PDB entry 4FJC | X-ray diffraction, 2.83 A resolution | chains B and D of the 8 polymer chains in the assembly

Chain B:
Protein: Protein SUS1
From: Saccharomyces cerevisiae
UniProt: Q6WNK7 (SUS1_YEAST); residues 1-96 here = UniProt positions 1-96
Sequence (96 residues; each row starts with the number of its first residue):
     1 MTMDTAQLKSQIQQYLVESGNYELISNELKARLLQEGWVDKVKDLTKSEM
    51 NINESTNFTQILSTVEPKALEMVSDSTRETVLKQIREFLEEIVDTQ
Unresolved in the structure: 1-4
Swiss-Prot annotation at these positions:
  - cross-link: Lys68 (Glycyl lysine isopeptide (Lys-Gly) (interchain with G-Cter in ubiquitin))
  - mutagenesis: Glu18 to Gly20 (In sus1-10; dissociates from TREX-2 while leaving its interaction with SAGA intact), Gly37 to Trp38 (In sus1-11; impairs binding to both TREX-2 and SAGA), Val73 to Asp75 (In sus1-12; dissociates from TREX-2 while leaving its interaction with SAGA intact)

Chain D:
Protein: SAGA-associated factor 73
From: Saccharomyces cerevisiae
UniProt: P53165 (SGF73_YEAST); residues 1-96 here = UniProt positions 1-96
Sequence (96 residues; numbered 1 to 96; the number before each row is that of its first residue):
     1 MRSGDAEIKGIKPKVIEEYSLSQGSGPSNDSWKSLMSSAKDTPLQYDHMN
    51 RESLKKYFNPNAQLIEDPLDKPIQYRVCEKCGKPLALTAIVDHLEN
Unresolved in the structure: 1-4, 24-25
Metal / ion sites: Zn2+: Cys78, Cys81, His93
Swiss-Prot annotation at these positions:
  - binding site (Zn(2+)): Cys78, Cys81, His93

How chain B and chain D interact:
Pairs across the interface (22; chain B residue first):
  Leu8(B) with Ile8(D), hydrophobic
  Gln11(B) with Ile11(D); Leu21(D), hydrogen bond (side chain-backbone)
  Gln14(B) with Leu21(D)
  Tyr15(B) with Tyr19(D), hydrophobic
  Glu18(B) with Tyr19(D)
  Ser19(B) with Tyr19(D)
  Lys43(B) with Asp70(D), salt bridge
  Glu91(B) with Lys12(D)
  Ile92(B) with Ile11(D); Lys12(D), hydrogen bond (backbone-backbone); Val15(D), hydrophobic
  Val93(B) with Ile8(D), hydrophobic; Gly10(D)
  Asp94(B) with Ile8(D); Lys9(D), salt bridge; Gly10(D), hydrogen bond (backbone-backbone); Lys12(D)
  Thr95(B) with Ala6(D); Glu7(D), hydrogen bond (side chain-backbone); Lys9(D)
  Gln96(B) with Glu7(D), hydrogen bond (backbone-backbone)
Interface residues without a listed pair, chain B (15 interface residues in all): Ile12, Glu90
Interface residues without a listed pair, chain D (12 interface residues in all): Pro13

Overview:
The interface between chain B and chain D involves 15 residues on one side and 12 on the other, with 5
hydrogen bonds and 2 salt bridges. Among the polar pairs are Lys43(B)-Asp70(D), Asp94(B)-Lys9(D) and
Gln11(B)-Leu21(D).
Chain B is Protein SUS1 and chain D is SAGA-associated factor 73, both from Saccharomyces cerevisiae; the
structure, Structure of the SAGA Ubp8/Sgf11(1-72, Delta-ZnF)/Sus1/Sgf73 DUB module, was determined by X-ray
diffraction, deposited together with 4FIP and 4FK5.
